6CXK - chain A; structure by X-ray diffraction, 1.11 A resolution.

== Chain A ==
Name: Dihydrofolate reductase
Organism: Escherichia coli O6:H1 (strain CFT073 / ATCC 700928 / UPEC)
Notes: EC 1.5.1.3
UniProtKB: P0ABQ5 (DYR_ECOL6); residues 1-159 here = UniProt positions 1-159
Amino-acid sequence (165 residues; row label = number of the first residue in the row):
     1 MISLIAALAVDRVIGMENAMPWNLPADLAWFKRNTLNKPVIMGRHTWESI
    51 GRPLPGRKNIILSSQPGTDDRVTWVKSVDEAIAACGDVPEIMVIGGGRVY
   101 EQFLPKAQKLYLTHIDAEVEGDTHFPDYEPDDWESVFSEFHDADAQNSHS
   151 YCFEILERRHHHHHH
Sequence notes: expression tag (160-165)
UniProt features mapped onto this chain:
  - binding site (substrate): Ile-5, Asp-27, Arg-52, Arg-57, Thr-113
  - binding site (NADP(+)): Ala-7, Val-13 to Ala-19, His-45, Thr-46, Ser-63, Ser-64, Lys-76, Gly-95 to Gln-102
Ion coordination: Mg2+ site 1: Asn-18, Asp-70; Mg2+ site 2 near Asp-87 (its only coordinating residue here); Mg2+ site 3: Glu-101, Glu-139; Mg2+ site 4: Glu-101, Ser-138; Mg2+ site 5 near Asp-142 (its only coordinating residue here)
Residues lining bound ligands: dihydrofolic acid (DHF): Ile-5, Ala-6, Ala-7, Gly-15, Met-16, Asn-18, Met-20, Asp-27, Leu-28, Trp-30, Phe-31, Lys-32, Thr-46, Ile-50, Leu-54, Pro-55, Arg-57, Ile-94, Tyr-100, Thr-113
Reported in the primary citation:
  - binding site for dihydrofolic acid: Phe-31
  - mutagenesis - I14A, I14G, I14V: decreased catalytic activity (citing earlier work)
  - mutagenesis - F31V, F31Y: increased catalytic activity (citing earlier work)

== Summary ==
Chain A binds dihydrofolic acid. Asn-18 and Asp-70 coordinate Mg2+ site 1. Glu-101 and Glu-139 coordinate Mg2+
site 3. From UniProt: 5 substrate-binding residues and 21 NADP+-binding residues. From the paper: a binding
site for dihydrofolic acid at Phe-31; I14A, I14G and I14V reduce catalytic activity; 5 substitutions were
tested in all.
Chain A is Dihydrofolate reductase (Escherichia coli O6:H1 (strain CFT073 / ATCC 700928 / UPEC)); the
structure, E. coli DHFR substrate complex with Dihydrofolate, was determined by X-ray diffraction, deposited
together with 6CQA, 6CW7 and 6CYV.
